PDB entry 8JLD | electron microscopy, 2.48 A resolution | chains G and J of the 10 polymer chains in the assembly

# Chain G
Protein: Histone H2A type 1-B/E
From: Homo sapiens
Reference sequence: P04908 (H2A1B_HUMAN); residues 0-129 here correspond to UniProt positions 1-130 (UniProt number = residue number + 1)
Sequence (133 residues; row label = number of the first residue in the row; numbers below 1 keep their minus sign (Gly-3 is residue -3)):
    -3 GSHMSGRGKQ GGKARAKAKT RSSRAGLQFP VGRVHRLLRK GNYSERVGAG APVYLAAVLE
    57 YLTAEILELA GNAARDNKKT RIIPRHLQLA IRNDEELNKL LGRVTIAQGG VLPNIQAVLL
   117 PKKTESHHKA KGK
Not modelled in the structure: -3 to 10, 118-129
Construct notes: expression tag (-3 to -1)
Swiss-Prot annotation at these positions:
  - modified residue: Ser1 (N-acetylserine), Arg3 (Citrulline), Lys5 (N6-(2-hydroxyisobutyryl)lysine), Lys9 (N6-(2-hydroxyisobutyryl)lysine), Lys13 (N6-(beta-hydroxybutyryl)lysine), Lys36 (N6-(2-hydroxyisobutyryl)lysine), Lys74 (N6-(2-hydroxyisobutyryl)lysine), Lys75 (N6-(2-hydroxyisobutyryl)lysine), Lys95 (N6-(2-hydroxyisobutyryl)lysine), Gln104 (N5-methylglutamine), Lys118 (N6-(2-hydroxyisobutyryl)lysine), Lys119 (N6-crotonyllysine), Thr120 (Phosphothreonine), Lys125 (N6-crotonyllysine)
  - cross-link (Glycyl lysine isopeptide (Lys-Gly)): Lys13 (interchain with G-Cter in ubiquitin), Lys15 (interchain with G-Cter in ubiquitin), Lys119 (interchain with G-Cter in ubiquitin)

# Chain J
Molecule: 145-nt DNA strand
From: synthetic construct
Sequence (145 nucleotides; row label = number of the first residue in the row; numbers below 1 keep their minus sign (DA-72 is residue -72)):
   -72 ATCGATGTAT ATATCTGACA CGTGCCTGGA GACTAGGGAG TAATCCCCTT GGCGGTTAAA
   -12 ACGCGGGGGA CAGCGCGTAC GTGCGTTTAA GCGGTGCTAG AGCTGTCTAC GACCAATTGA
    48 GCGGCCTCGG CACCGGGATT CTGAT

# How chain G and chain J interact
Pairs across the interface - 14 pairs, chain G then chain J:
  Arg11(G) - DA-43(J)  base contact
  Arg11(G) - DG-42(J)  hydrogen bond to the base
  Arg11(G) - DA-41(J)  sugar contact
  Ala12(G) - DG-42(J)  sugar contact
  Ala14(G) - DA-43(J)  phosphate contact
  Lys15(G) - DA-43(J)  phosphate contact
  Lys15(G) - DG-42(J)  hydrogen bond to the phosphate
  Arg17(G) - DA-43(J)  salt bridge to the phosphate
  Arg20(G) - DG-42(J)  salt bridge to the phosphate
  Gly28(G) - DA-43(J)  phosphate contact
  Arg29(G) - DG-44(J)  phosphate contact
  Arg32(G) - DG-44(J)  salt bridge to the phosphate
  Arg77(G) - DC-54(J)  sugar contact
  Arg77(G) - DA-53(J)  salt bridge to the phosphate
Interface residues without a listed pair, chain G (13 interface residues in all): Lys13, Thr16, Arg42
Interface residues without a listed pair, chain J (7 interface residues in all): DG-35

# Overview
13 residues of chain G and 7 residues of chain J are in contact; the contacts include 2 hydrogen bonds and 4
salt bridges. Polar contacts include Arg11(G)-DG-42(J), Lys15(G)-DG-42(J) and Arg17(G)-DA-43(J).
Chain G is Histone H2A type 1-B/E (Homo sapiens) and chain J is a 145-nt DNA strand (synthetic construct); the
structure, Cryo-EM structure of the 145 bp human nucleosome containing acetylated H3 tail, was determined by
electron microscopy, deposited together with 8JL9, 8JLA and 8JLB.
